2W6J - chains G and I of the 9 polymer chains in the assembly; structure by X-ray diffraction, 3.84 A resolution.

# Chain G
Molecule: ATP synthase subunit gamma, mitochondrial
Organism: Bos taurus
Notes: EC 3.6.3.14
UniProt: P05631 (ATPG_BOVIN); residues -24 to 273 here correspond to UniProt positions 1-298 (UniProt number = residue number + 25)
Sequence (298 residues; each row starts with the number of its first residue; numbers below 1 keep their minus sign (Met-24 is residue -24)):
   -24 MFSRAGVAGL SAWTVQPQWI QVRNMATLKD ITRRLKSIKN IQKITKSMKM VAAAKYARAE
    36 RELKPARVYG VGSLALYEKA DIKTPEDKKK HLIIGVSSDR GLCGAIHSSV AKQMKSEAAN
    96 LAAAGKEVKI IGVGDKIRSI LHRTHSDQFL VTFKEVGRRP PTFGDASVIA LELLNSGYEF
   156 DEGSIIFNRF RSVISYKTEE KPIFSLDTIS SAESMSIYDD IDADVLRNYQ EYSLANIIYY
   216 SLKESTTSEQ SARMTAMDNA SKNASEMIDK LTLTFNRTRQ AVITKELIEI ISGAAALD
Disordered / not traced: -24 to 0, 48-66, 87-104, 117-126, 149-158, 174-205, 272-273
Swiss-Prot annotation at these positions:
  - modified residue: Lys14 (N6-acetyllysine), Lys24 (N6-succinyllysine), Lys30 (N6-acetyllysine), Lys90 (N6-acetyllysine), Ser121 (Phosphoserine), Lys129 (N6-acetyllysine), Lys172 (N6-acetyllysine), Lys245 (N6-succinyllysine)

# Chain I
Molecule: ATP synthase subunit epsilon, mitochondrial
Organism: Bos taurus
Notes: EC 3.6.3.14
UniProt: P05632 (ATP5E_BOVIN); residues 0-50 here correspond to UniProt positions 1-51 (UniProt number = residue number + 1)
Sequence (51 residues; numbered 0 to 50; the number before each row is that of its first residue; numbering starts at 0):
     0 MVAYWRQAGL SYIRYSQICA KAVRDALKTE FKANAMKTSG STIKIVKVKK E
Disordered / not traced: 0, 26-50
Swiss-Prot annotation at these positions:
  - modified residue (N6-acetyllysine): Lys20, Lys31, Lys36, Lys43

# How chain G and chain I interact
Contacting residue pairs - 5 pairs, chain G then chain I:
  Ser142(G) with Ile12(I)
  Leu146(G) with Ile12(I), hydrophobic
  Glu206(G) with Ile12(I)
  Tyr207(G) with Ile12(I), hydrophobic; Ser15(I)
Other interface residues (no listed pair), chain G (5 interface residues in all): Ala210
Other interface residues (no listed pair), chain I (4 interface residues in all): Ser10, Gln16

# Overview
Chain G and chain I form an interface of 5 and 4 residues respectively.
Chain G is ATP synthase subunit gamma, mitochondrial and chain I is ATP synthase subunit epsilon,
mitochondrial, both from Bos taurus; the structure, Low resolution structures of bovine mitochondrial
F1-ATPase during controlled dehydration: Hydration State 5, was determined by X-ray diffraction, deposited
together with 2W6E, 2W6F, 2W6G, 2W6H and 2W6I.
